PDB entry 5C0W | X-ray diffraction, 4.60 A resolution (low resolution: residue-level contacts below are approximate; hydrogen-bond / salt-bridge calls are withheld) | chains E and F of the 14 polymer chains in the assembly

[Chain E]
Molecule: Exosome complex component RRP42
Source organism: Saccharomyces cerevisiae (strain ATCC 204508 / S288c)
Notes: fragment: Exosome complex component RRP42
UniProt: Q12277 (RRP42_YEAST); numbering as in UniProt (aligned over 1-265)
Chain sequence (267 residues; row label = number of the first residue in the row; numbers below 1 keep their minus sign (Gly-1 is residue -1)):
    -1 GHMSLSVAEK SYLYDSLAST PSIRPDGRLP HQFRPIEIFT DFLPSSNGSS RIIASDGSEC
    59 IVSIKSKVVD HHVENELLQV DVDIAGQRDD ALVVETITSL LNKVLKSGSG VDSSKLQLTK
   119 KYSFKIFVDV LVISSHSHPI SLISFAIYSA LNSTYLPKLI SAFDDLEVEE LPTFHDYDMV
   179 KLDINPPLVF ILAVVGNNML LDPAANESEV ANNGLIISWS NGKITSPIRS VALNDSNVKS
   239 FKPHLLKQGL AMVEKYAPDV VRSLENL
Disordered / not traced: -1
Differences from the reference sequence: expression tag (-1 to 0); engineered mutation Ile138 (Val in Q12277)

[Chain F]
Molecule: Exosome complex component MTR3
Source organism: Saccharomyces cerevisiae (strain ATCC 204508 / S288c)
Notes: fragment: Exosome complex component MTR3
UniProt: P48240 (MTR3_YEAST); numbering as in UniProt (aligned over 1-250)
Chain sequence (250 residues; row label = number of the first residue in the row):
     1 MNVQDRRRLL GPAAAKPMAF SNTTTHVPEK KSTDLTPKGN ESEQELSLHT GFIENCNGSA
    61 LVEARSLGHQ TSLISAVYGP RSIRGSFTSQ GTISIQLKNG LLEKYNTNEL KEVSSFLMGI
   121 FNSVVNLSRY PKSGIDIFVY LTYDKDLTNN PQDDDSQSKM TSSQISSLIP HCITSITLAL
   181 ADAGIELVDM AGAGEANGTV VSFIKNGEEI VGFWKDDGDD EDLLECLDRC KEQYNRYRDL
   241 MISCLMNQET
Disordered / not traced: 1-4, 21-42, 152-162
Differences from the reference sequence: engineered mutation Ser75 (Thr in P48240), Thr161 (Met in P48240)

[How chain E and chain F interact]
Contacting residue pairs - 52 pairs, chain E then chain F:
  Leu90(E) - Lys111(F)
  Leu90(E) - Ser115(F)
  Leu90(E) - Met118(F)
  Glu93(E) - Thr107(F)
  Glu93(E) - Asn108(F)
  Glu93(E) - Lys111(F)
  Thr94(E) - Lys111(F)
  Thr94(E) - Glu112(F)
  Thr94(E) - Ser115(F)
  Ser97(E) - Asn108(F)
  Ser97(E) - Glu109(F)
  Ser97(E) - Glu112(F)
  Leu98(E) - Glu112(F)
  Lys101(E) - Glu109(F)
  Lys101(E) - Glu112(F)
  Lys101(E) - Trp214(F)
  Lys101(E) - Asp216(F)
  Ser224(E) - Lys215(F)
  Ser224(E) - Asp216(F)
  Ser224(E) - Asp217(F)
  Pro225(E) - Lys215(F)
  Ile226(E) - Phe213(F)
  Ile226(E) - Trp214(F)
  Ile226(E) - Lys215(F)
  Arg227(E) - Glu112(F)
  Arg227(E) - Phe213(F)
  Arg227(E) - Trp214(F)
  Arg227(E) - Lys215(F)
  Arg227(E) - Asp216(F)
  Ser228(E) - Phe116(F)
  Ser228(E) - Gly212(F)
  Ser228(E) - Phe213(F)
  Ala230(E) - Gly119(F)
  Asp233(E) - Gln90(F)
  Asp233(E) - Asn122(F)
  Asp233(E) - Leu127(F)
  Ser234(E) - Gln90(F)
  Val236(E) - Gly119(F)
  Val236(E) - Asn122(F)
  Val236(E) - Ser123(F)
  Lys237(E) - Ser123(F)
  Ser238(E) - Ile204(F)
  Ser238(E) - Glu209(F)
  Ser238(E) - Ile210(F)
  Ser238(E) - Val211(F)
  Phe239(E) - Glu209(F)
  Phe239(E) - Ile210(F)
  Lys240(E) - Glu208(F)
  Lys240(E) - Glu209(F)
  Pro241(E) - Glu208(F)
  Pro241(E) - Ile210(F)
  Leu248(E) - Leu223(F)
Also at the interface, not in a pair above, chain E (25 interface residues in all): Asp88, Ser107, Leu244, Lys245
Also at the interface, not in a pair above, chain F (28 interface residues in all): Ser114, Lys205, Leu227

[Overview]
Chain E and chain F form an interface of 25 and 28 residues respectively.
Here chain E is Exosome complex component RRP42 and chain F is Exosome complex component MTR3, both from
Saccharomyces cerevisiae (strain ATCC 204508 / S288c). Entry 5C0W (Structure of a 12-subunit nuclear exosome
complex bound to single-stranded RNA substrates) was determined by X-ray diffraction, deposited together with
5C0X and 5C0Y.
